9GGM - chains A and B of the 4 polymer chains in the assembly; structure by electron microscopy, 2.71 A resolution.

[Chain A]
Protein: Isoform 1 of Kelch repeat and BTB domain-containing protein 4
Organism: Homo sapiens
Notes: engineered mutation(s): Indel mutation R313PRR
UniProtKB: Q9NVX7 (KBTB4_HUMAN), isoform Q9NVX7-2; the construct has insertions or renumbered stretches relative to UniProt, so the offset changes along the chain: 17-310 = UniProt 17-310; 313-536 = UniProt 311-534
Chain sequence (520 residues; numbered 17 to 536; the number before each row is that of its first residue):
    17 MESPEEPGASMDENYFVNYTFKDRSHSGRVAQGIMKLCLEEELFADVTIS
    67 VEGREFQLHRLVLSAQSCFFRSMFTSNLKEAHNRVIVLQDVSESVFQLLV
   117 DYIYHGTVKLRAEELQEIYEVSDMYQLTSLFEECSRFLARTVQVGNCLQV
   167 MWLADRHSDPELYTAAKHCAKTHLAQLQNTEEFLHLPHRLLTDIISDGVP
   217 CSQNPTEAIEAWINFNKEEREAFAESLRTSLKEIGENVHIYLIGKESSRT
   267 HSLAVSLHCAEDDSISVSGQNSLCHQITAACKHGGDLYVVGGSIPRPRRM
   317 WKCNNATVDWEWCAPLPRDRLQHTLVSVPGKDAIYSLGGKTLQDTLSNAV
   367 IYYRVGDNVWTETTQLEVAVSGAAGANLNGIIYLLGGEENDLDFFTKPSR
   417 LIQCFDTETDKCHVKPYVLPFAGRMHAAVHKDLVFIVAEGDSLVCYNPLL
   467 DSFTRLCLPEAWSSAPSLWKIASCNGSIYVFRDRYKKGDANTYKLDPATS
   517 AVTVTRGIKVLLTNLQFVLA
Disordered / not traced: 17-31, 58-75, 91-104, 156-160, 195-203, 216-218, 228-242, 262-267, 278-279, 321-323, 478-483, 502-505, 522-524
Construct notes: insertion (311-312)
Reported in the primary citation:
  - conformationally variable residues (loop rearrangement): R312
  - mutagenesis - H42A/V46D/I50T/L53E/F60S/L77K/A81E: abolished binding to Histone deacetylase 2 (chain B)

[Chain B]
Protein: Histone deacetylase 2
Organism: Homo sapiens
Notes: EC 3.5.1.98, 3.5.1.-
UniProtKB: Q92769 (HDAC2_HUMAN); numbering as in UniProt (aligned over 1-488)
Chain sequence (488 residues; row label = number of the first residue in the row):
     1 MAYSQGGGKKKVCYYYDGDIGNYYYGQGHPMKPHRIRMTHNLLLNYGLYR
    51 KMEIYRPHKATAEEMTKYHSDEYIKFLRSIRPDNMSEYSKQMQRFNVGED
   101 CPVFDGLFEFCQLSTGGSVAGAVKLNRQQTDMAVNWAGGLHHAKKSEASG
   151 FCYVNDIVLAILELLKYHQRVLYIDIDIHHGDGVEEAFYTTDRVMTVSFH
   201 KYGEYFPGTGDLRDIGAGKGKYYAVNFPMRDGIDDESYGQIFKPIISKVM
   251 EMYQPSAVVLQCGADSLSGDRLGCFNLTVKGHAKCVEVVKTFNLPLLMLG
   301 GGGYTIRNVARCWTYETAVALDCEIPNELPYNDYFEYFGPDFKLHISPSN
   351 MTNQNTPEYMEKIKQRLFENLRMLPHAPGVQMQAIPEDAVHEDSGDEDGE
   401 DPDKRISIRASDKRIACDEEFSDSEDEGEGGRRNVADHKKGAKKARIEED
   451 KKETEDKKTDVKEEDKSKDNSGEKTDTKGTKSEQLSNP
Disordered / not traced: 1-8, 376-488
Metal / ion sites: Zn2+: D177, H179, D265
UniProt features mapped onto this chain:
  - active site: H142
  - binding site (1D-myo-inositol 1,4,5,6-tetrakisphosphate): G28, K32, R271
  - binding site (Ca(2+)): D175, D177, H179, F188, T191, V194, S198, F199, Y223
  - binding site (Zn(2+)): D177, H179, D265
  - modified residue: K75 (N6-acetyllysine), K221 (N6-acetyllysine), C262 (S-nitrosocysteine), C274 (S-nitrosocysteine), S394 (Phosphoserine), S407 (Phosphoserine), S422 (Phosphoserine), S424 (Phosphoserine)
  - cross-link (Glycyl lysine isopeptide (Lys-Gly)): K75 (interchain with G-Cter in SUMO2), K439 (interchain with G-Cter in SUMO2), K452 (interchain with G-Cter in SUMO2), K458 (interchain with G-Cter in SUMO2), K462 (interchain with G-Cter in SUMO2), K478 (interchain with G-Cter in SUMO2), K481 (interchain with G-Cter in SUMO2)

[Interface between chain A and chain B]
Contacting residue pairs (40):
  C290(A) with Q27(B)
  H291(A) with G28(B)
  S309(A) with D100(B)
  P311(A) with D100(B); F206(B)
  R312(A) with H142(B), hydrogen bond; G150(B); F151(B); H179(B); F206(B); Y304(B), hydrogen bond
  R314(A) with H179(B), hydrogen bond; Y205(B), hydrogen bond; F206(B); L272(B)
  R315(A) with G28(B); P30(B); R271(B); L272(B)
  W328(A) with G269(B); R271(B); R307(B)
  P331(A) with D270(B); R271(B); L272(B); G273(B)
  P333(A) with K201(B), hydrogen bond (backbone-side chain); Y205(B); D231(B); C274(B), hydrophobic
  R334(A) with E204(B), salt bridge
  D335(A) with E204(B), hydrogen bond (backbone-backbone); Y205(B); F206(B), hydrogen bond (side chain-backbone)
  T357(A) with E204(B)
  Q359(A) with G208(B)
  S363(A) with E204(B)
  A365(A) with E204(B)
  V375(A) with M351(B), hydrophobic
  E378(A) with Q354(B)
Other interface residues (no listed pair), chain A (21 interface residues in all): R336, W376, T377
Other interface residues (no listed pair), chain B (28 interface residues in all): H29, G203, N350, T352
Interface features reported in the paper:
  - pairs named by the authors: R312(A)-Y304(B) (hydrogen bond), R314(A)-Y205(B) (cation-pi contact), R314(A)-L272(B) (hydrophobic contact), R315(A)-L272(B) (hydrophobic contact), F151(B)-R312(A) (cation-pi contact), F206(B)-R312(A) (cation-pi contact)
  - interface residues, chain B: R271(B)

[Overview]
The interface between chain A and chain B involves 21 residues on one side and 28 on the other, with 7
hydrogen bonds and 1 salt bridge. Polar contacts include R334(A)-E204(B), R312(A)-H142(B) and R312(A)-Y304(B).
The authors report a hydrogen bond between R312(A) and Y304(B); cation-pi contacts between R314(A) and
Y205(B), F151(B) and R312(A) and F206(B) and R312(A); hydrophobic contacts between R314(A) and L272(B) and
R315(A) and L272(B). From the paper: H42A/V46D/I50T/L53E/F60S/L77K/A81E of chain A abolish binding to Histone
deacetylase 2 (chain B); the interface residue R271(B).
Chain A is Isoform 1 of Kelch repeat and BTB domain-containing protein 4 and chain B is Histone deacetylase 2,
both from Homo sapiens; the structure, Cryo-EM structure of KBTBD4 P313PRR mutant-HDAC2 2:2 complex, was
determined by electron microscopy (same publication as 9GGL, 9GGN and 9I2C).
